9O6T - chains H and I of the 24 polymer chains in the assembly; structure by electron microscopy, 22.00 A resolution (very low resolution: no residue pairs are listed; an interface is given only as per-side residue counts).

[Chain H]
Protein: Prohibitin 1
From: Homo sapiens
UniProtKB: P35232 (PHB1_HUMAN); residue numbers follow UniProt; this construct covers 1-272
Chain sequence (272 residues; each row starts with the number of its first residue):
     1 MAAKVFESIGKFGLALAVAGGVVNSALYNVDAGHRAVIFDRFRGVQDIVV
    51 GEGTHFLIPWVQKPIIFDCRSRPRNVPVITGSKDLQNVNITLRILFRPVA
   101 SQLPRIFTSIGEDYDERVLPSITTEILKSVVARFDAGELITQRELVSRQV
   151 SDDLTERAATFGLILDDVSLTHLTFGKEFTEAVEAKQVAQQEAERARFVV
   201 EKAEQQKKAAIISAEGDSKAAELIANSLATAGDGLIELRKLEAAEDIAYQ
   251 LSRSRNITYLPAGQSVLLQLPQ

[Chain I]
Protein: Prohibitin-2
From: Homo sapiens
UniProtKB: Q99623 (PHB2_HUMAN); numbering as in UniProt (aligned over 1-299)
Chain sequence (299 residues; row label = number of the first residue in the row):
     1 MAQNLKDLAGRLPAGPRGMGTALKLLLGAGAVAYGVRESVFTVEGGHRAI
    51 FFNRIGGVQQDTILAEGLHFRIPWFQYPIIYDIRARPRKISSPTGSKDLQ
   101 MVNISLRVLSRPNAQELPSMYQRLGLDYEERVLPSIVNEVLKSVVAKFNA
   151 SQLITQRAQVSLLIRRELTERAKDFSLILDDVAITELSFSREYTAAVEAK
   201 QVAQQEAQRAQFLVEKAKQEQRQKIVQAEGEAEAAKMLGEALSKNPGYIK
   251 LRKIRAAQNISKTIATSQNRIYLTADNLVLNLQDESFTRGSDSLIKGKK

[Chain H / chain I interface]
At this resolution (22 A) residue pairs are not listed: 78 residues of chain H and 79 of chain I lie at the interface.

[Summary]
78 residues of chain H face 79 of chain I across their interface.
Here chain H is Prohibitin 1 and chain I is Prohibitin-2, both from Homo sapiens. Entry 9O6T (Structure of the
human prohibitin complex in the open state) was determined by electron microscopy, deposited together with
9O6S.
